5TYU - chains A and T of the 4 polymer chains in the assembly; structure by X-ray diffraction, 2.05 A resolution.

Chain A:
Molecule: DNA-directed DNA/RNA polymerase mu
From: Homo sapiens
Notes: EC 2.7.7.7
UniProtKB: Q9NP87 (DPOLM_HUMAN); numbering as in UniProt; present here: 132-397, 410-494
Amino-acid sequence (356 residues; row label = number of the first residue in the row; note: 12 numbers in that range are skipped by the numbering (no residue carries them; nothing is unmodelled there)):
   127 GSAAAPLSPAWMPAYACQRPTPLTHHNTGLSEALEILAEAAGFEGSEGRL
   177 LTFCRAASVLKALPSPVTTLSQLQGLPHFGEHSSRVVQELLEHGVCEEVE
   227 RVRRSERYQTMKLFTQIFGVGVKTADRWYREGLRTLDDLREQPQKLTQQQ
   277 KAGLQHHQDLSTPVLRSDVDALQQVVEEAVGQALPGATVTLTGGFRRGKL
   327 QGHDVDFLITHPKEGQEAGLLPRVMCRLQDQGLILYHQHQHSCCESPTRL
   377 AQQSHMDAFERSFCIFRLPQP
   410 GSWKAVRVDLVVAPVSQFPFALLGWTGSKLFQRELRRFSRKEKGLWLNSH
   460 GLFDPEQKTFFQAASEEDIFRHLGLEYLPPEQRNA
Disordered / not traced: 127-136, 365-383
Sequence notes: expression tag (127-131); conflict Gly410 (Pro in Q9NP87)
Covalent attachments: 2,3-dihydroxy-1,4-dithiobutane (DTT) linked to Cys180
Metal / ion sites: Mn2+ site 1 near His219 (its only coordinating residue here); Na+: Thr241, Ile243, Val246 (shared with 1 residue of chain P); Mn2+ site 2: Asp330, Asp332, Asp418 (shared with 2 residues of chain P); Mn2+ site 3: Asp330, Asp332 (together with dTTP, pyrophosphate) (shared with 1 residue of chain P); Ca2+: Asp330, Asp332, Asp418 (together with dTTP) (shared with 1 residue of chain P)
Ligand contacts:
  - : Asp330, Asp332, Asp418
  - pyrophosphate / dTTP: Gly319, Gly320, Arg323, Lys325, Gln327, Gly328, His329, Asp330, Asp332, Gly433, Trp434, Thr435, Gly436, Ser437, Lys438, Gln441
UniProt features mapped onto this chain:
  - region: Arg323 to Asp332 (Involved in ssDNA binding)
  - binding site (Mg(2+)): Asp330, Asp332, Asp418
  - site: Gly433 (Responsible for the low discrimination between dNTP and rNTP)
From the paper describing this entry:
  - conformationally variable residues (side-chain flip): His329

Chain T:
Molecule: 9-nt DNA strand
Sequence (9 nucleotides; row label = number of the first residue in the row):
     1 CGGCATACG

How chain A and chain T interact:
Contacting residue pairs (23; chain A residue first):
  Gly174(A) - DC4(T)  base contact
  Leu177(A) - DC4(T)  phosphate contact
  Leu177(A) - DA5(T)  phosphate contact
  Gln364(A) - DG9(T)  phosphate contact
  Phe385(A) - DG9(T)  phosphate contact
  Glu386(A) - DC8(T)  sugar contact
  Glu386(A) - DG9(T)  hydrogen bond to the phosphate
  Arg387(A) - DA7(T)  hydrogen bond to the base
  Arg387(A) - DC8(T)  hydrogen bond to the sugar
  Arg387(A) - DG9(T)  hydrogen bond to the phosphate
  Lys438(A) - DA5(T)  base contact
  Arg442(A) - DA5(T)  salt bridge to the phosphate
  Arg445(A) - DA5(T)  hydrogen bond to the base
  Arg445(A) - DT6(T)  hydrogen bond to the sugar
  Arg446(A) - DA5(T)  sugar contact
  Arg449(A) - DT6(T)  salt bridge to the phosphate
  Lys450(A) - DG3(T)  hydrogen bond to the phosphate
  Lys450(A) - DC4(T)  salt bridge to the phosphate
  Leu456(A) - DT6(T)  sugar contact
  Asn457(A) - DT6(T)  phosphate contact
  Asn457(A) - DA7(T)  hydrogen bond to the phosphate
  His459(A) - DA7(T)  phosphate contact
  His459(A) - DC8(T)  salt bridge to the phosphate
Interface residues without a listed pair, chain A (17 interface residues in all): Arg181, Phe389

Summary:
The interface between chain A and chain T involves 17 residues on one side and 7 on the other, with 8 hydrogen
bonds and 4 salt bridges. Among the polar pairs are Arg387(A)-DA7(T), Arg445(A)-DA5(T) and Arg387(A)-DC8(T).
Bound to chain A: pyrophosphate / dTTP and compounds CA/MN. The paper reports conformational variability at
His329(A).
Chain A is DNA-directed DNA/RNA polymerase mu (Homo sapiens) and chain T is a 9-nt DNA strand; the structure,
DNA Polymerase Mu Reactant Complex, Mn2+ (4 min), was determined by X-ray diffraction together with 5TXX,
5TXZ, 5TYB, 5TYC, 5TYD, 5TYE and 7 further entries from the same study.
